PDB entry 8K3O | electron microscopy, 3.88 A resolution | chains C and A of the 22 polymer chains in the assembly

# Chain C
Name: 30S ribosomal protein S3
Organism: Escherichia coli K-12
UniProtKB: P0A7V3 (RS3_ECOLI); residues 0-232 here correspond to UniProt positions 1-233 (UniProt number = residue number + 1)
Amino-acid sequence (233 residues; numbered 0 to 232; the number before each row is that of its first residue; numbering starts at 0):
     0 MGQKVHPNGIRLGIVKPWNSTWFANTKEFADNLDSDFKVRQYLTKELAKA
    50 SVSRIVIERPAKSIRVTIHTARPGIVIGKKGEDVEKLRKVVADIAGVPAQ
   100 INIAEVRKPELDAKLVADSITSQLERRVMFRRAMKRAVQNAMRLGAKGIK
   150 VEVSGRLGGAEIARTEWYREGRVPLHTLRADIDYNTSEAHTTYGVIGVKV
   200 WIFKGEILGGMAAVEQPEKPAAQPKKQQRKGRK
Not modelled in the structure: 0, 207-232

# Chain A
Molecule: 16S rRNA
Organism: Escherichia coli K-12
Sequence (1554 nucleotides; numbered 1 to 1554; the number before each row is that of its first residue):
     1 AAAUUGAAGAGUUUGAUCAUGGCUCAGAUUGAACGCUGGCGGCAGGCCUA
    51 ACACAUGCAAGUCGAACGGUAACAGGAAGAAGCUUGCUUCUUUGCUGACG
   101 AGUGGCGGACGGGUGAGUAAUGUCUGGGAAACUGCCUGAUGGAGGGGGAU
   151 AACUACUGGAAACGGUAGCUAAUACCGCAUAACGUCGCAAGACCAAAGAG
   201 GGGGACCUUCGGGCCUCUUGCCAUCGGAUGUGCCCAGAUGGGAUUAGCUA
   251 GUAGGUGGGGUAACGGCUCACCUAGGCGACGAUCCCUAGCUGGUCUGAGA
   301 GGAUGACCAGCCACACUGGAACUGAGACACGGUCCAGACUCCUACGGGAG
   351 GCAGCAGUGGGGAAUAUUGCACAAUGGGCGCAAGCCUGAUGCAGCCAUGC
   401 CGCGUGUAUGAAGAAGGCCUUCGGGUUGUAAAGUACUUUCAGCGGGGAGG
   451 AAGGGAGUAAAGUUAAUACCUUUGCUCAUUGACGUUACCCGCAGAAGAAG
   501 CACCGGCUAACUCCGUGCCAGCAGCCGCGGUAAUACGGAGGGUGCAAGCG
   551 UUAAUCGGAAUUACUGGGCGUAAAGCGCACGCAGGCGGUUUGUUAAGUCA
   601 GAUGUGAAAUCCCCGGGCUCAACCUGGGAACUGCAUCUGAUACUGGCAAG
   651 CUUGAGUCUCGUAGAGGGGGGUAGAAUUCCAGGUGUAGCGGUGAAAUGCG
   701 UAGAGAUCUGGAGGAAUACCGGUGGCGAAGGCGGCCCCCUGGACGAAGAC
   751 UGACGCUCAGGUGCGAAAGCGUGGGGAGCAAACAGGAUUAGAUACCCUGG
   801 UAGUCCACGCCGUAAACGAUGUCGACUUGGAGGUUGUGCCCUUGAGGCGU
   851 GGCUUCCGGAGCUAACGCGUUAAGUCGACCGCCUGGGGAGUACGGCCGCA
   901 AGGUUAAAACUCAAAUGAAUUGACGGGGGCCCGCACAAGCGGUGGAGCAU
   951 GUGGUUUAAUUCGAUGCAACGCGAAGAACCUUACCUGGUCUUGACAUCCA
  1001 CGGAAGUUUUCAGAGAUGAGAAUGUGCCUUCGGGAACCGUGAGACAGGUG
  1051 CUGCAUGGCUGUCGUCAGCUCGUGUUGUGAAAUGUUGGGUUAAGUCCCGC
  1101 AACGAGCGCAACCCUUAUCCUUUGUUGCCAGCGGUCCGGCCGGGAACUCA
  1151 AAGGAGACUGCCAGUGAUAAACUGGAGGAAGGUGGGGAUGACGUCAAGUC
  1201 AUCAUGGCCCUUACGACCAGGGCUACACACGUGCUACAAUGGCGCAUACA
  1251 AAGAGAAGCGACCUCGCGAGAGCAAGCGGACCUCAUAAAGUGCGUCGUAG
  1301 UCCGGAUUGGAGUCUGCAACUCGACUCCAUGAAGUCGGAAUCGCUAGUAA
  1351 UCGUGGAUCAGAAUGCCACGGUGAAUACGUUCCCGGGCCUUGUACACACC
  1401 GCCCGUCACACCAUGGGAGUGGGUUGCAAAAGAAGUAGGUAGCUUAACCU
  1451 UCGGGAGGGCGCUUACCACUUUGUGAUUCAUGACUGGGGUGAAGUCGUAA
  1501 CAAGGUAACCGUAGGGGAACCUGCGGUUGGAUCACCUCCUUACCUUAAAG
  1551 AAGC
Not modelled in the structure: 1391-1503, 1540-1554

# Chain C / chain A interface
Pairs across the interface - 49 pairs, chain C then chain A:
  Gly1(C) with G1061(A), hydrogen bond to the base; U1062(A), base contact
  Gln2(C) with A1191(A), phosphate contact
  Lys3(C) with G1190(A), phosphate contact; A1191(A), salt bridge to the phosphate; C1192(A), salt bridge to the phosphate
  Val4(C) with U1189(A), phosphate contact; G1190(A), phosphate contact
  Ile9(C) with A1188(A), sugar contact
  Lys26(C) with A1256(A), sugar contact
  Ser153(C) with U1056(A), phosphate contact; G1057(A), hydrogen bond to the phosphate
  Arg155(C) with A1055(A), hydrogen bond to the sugar; U1056(A), phosphate contact
  Glu160(C) with A1055(A), hydrogen bond to the sugar; U1056(A), phosphate contact
  Ile161(C) with U1056(A), phosphate contact; A1196(A), base contact
  Ala162(C) with U1056(A), hydrogen bond to the phosphate
  Trp166(C) with C1192(A), phosphate contact; G1193(A), phosphate contact
  Arg168(C) with G1106(A), sugar contact; C1107(A), sugar contact
  Arg171(C) with G1106(A), phosphate contact; C1107(A), salt bridge to the phosphate
  Val172(C) with C1107(A), hydrogen bond to the phosphate
  Pro173(C) with C1107(A), phosphate contact
  His175(C) with G1108(A), salt bridge to the phosphate; C1109(A), salt bridge to the phosphate; A1111(A), base contact; C1112(A), base contact; G1190(A), sugar contact
  Thr176(C) with A1111(A), base contact; C1112(A), base contact
  Leu177(C) with C1112(A), hydrogen bond to the base; C1113(A), sugar contact
  Arg178(C) with C1112(A), hydrogen bond to the base
  Glu187(C) with G1057(A), sugar contact
  His189(C) with A1204(A), sugar contact; U1205(A), sugar contact
  Tyr192(C) with G1206(A), sugar contact
  Gly193(C) with A1055(A), base contact; G1206(A), sugar contact
  Val194(C) with U1056(A), hydrogen bond to the sugar; G1057(A), sugar contact; U1205(A), sugar contact
  Gly196(C) with G1057(A), phosphate contact
  Lys198(C) with G1058(A), phosphate contact; C1059(A), salt bridge to the phosphate
Also at the interface, not in a pair above, chain C (33 interface residues in all): Gly12, Arg126, Leu174, Tyr183, Thr191, Ile195
Also at the interface, not in a pair above, chain A (27 interface residues in all): U421, U1060

# Summary
Chain C and chain A form an interface of 33 and 27 residues respectively, with 9 hydrogen bonds and 6 salt
bridges. Among the polar pairs are Gly1(C)-G1061(A), Leu177(C)-C1112(A) and Arg178(C)-C1112(A).
Here chain C is 30S ribosomal protein S3 and chain A is 16S rRNA, both from Escherichia coli K-12. Entry 8K3O
(Cryo-EM structure of 30S ribosome with cleaved AP-mRNA bound complex I) was determined by electron microscopy
together with 8K4E from the same study.
